Entry 1G72 (X-ray diffraction, 1.90 A resolution); this record covers chains A and B of the 4 polymer chains in the assembly.

[Chain A]
Molecule: Methanol dehydrogenase heavy subunit
Source organism: Methylophilus methylotrophus
Notes: EC 1.1.99.8
UniProtKB: P38539 (DHM1_METME); residues -1 to 571 here correspond to UniProt positions 1-573 (UniProt number = residue number + 2)
Sequence (573 residues; numbered -1 to 571; the number before each row is that of its first residue; numbers below 1 keep their minus sign (Met-1 is residue -1)):
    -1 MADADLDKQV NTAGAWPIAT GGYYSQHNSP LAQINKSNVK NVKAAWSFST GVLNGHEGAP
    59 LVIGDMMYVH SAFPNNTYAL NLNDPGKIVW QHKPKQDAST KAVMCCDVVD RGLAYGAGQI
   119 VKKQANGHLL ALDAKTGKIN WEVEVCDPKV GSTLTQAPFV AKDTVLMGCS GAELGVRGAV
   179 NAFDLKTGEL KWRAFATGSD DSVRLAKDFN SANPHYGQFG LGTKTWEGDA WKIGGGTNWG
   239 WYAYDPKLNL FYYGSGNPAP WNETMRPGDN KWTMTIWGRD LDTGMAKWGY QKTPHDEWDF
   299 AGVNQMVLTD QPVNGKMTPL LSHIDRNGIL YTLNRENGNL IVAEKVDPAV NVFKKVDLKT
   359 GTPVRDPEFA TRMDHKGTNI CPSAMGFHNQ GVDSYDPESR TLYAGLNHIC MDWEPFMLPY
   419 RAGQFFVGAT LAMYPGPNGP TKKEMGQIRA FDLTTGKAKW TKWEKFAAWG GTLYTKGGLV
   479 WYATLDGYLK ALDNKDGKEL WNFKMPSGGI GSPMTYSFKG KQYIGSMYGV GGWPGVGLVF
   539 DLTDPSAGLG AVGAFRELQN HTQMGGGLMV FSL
Disordered / not traced: -1 to 0
Disulfide bonds: Cys103-Cys104, Cys144-Cys167, Cys379-Cys408
Bound ions: Ca2+: Glu171, Asn255, Asp297 (together with pyrroloquinoline quinone)
Residues lining bound ligands: pyrroloquinoline quinone (PQQ): Glu55, Cys103, Cys104, Val107, Arg109, Thr153, Ser168, Gly169, Ala170, Glu171, Thr235, Trp237, Asn255, Asp297, Ala299, Arg324, Asn387, Gln388, Trp467, Gly530, Trp531, Pro532

[Chain B]
Molecule: Methanol dehydrogenase light subunit
Source organism: Methylophilus methylotrophus
Notes: EC 1.1.99.8
UniProtKB: P38540 (DHM2_METME); residues 1-69 here correspond to UniProt positions 23-91 (UniProt number = residue number + 22)
Sequence (69 residues; each row starts with the number of its first residue):
     1 YDGQNCKEPG NCWENKPGYP EKIAGSKYDP KHDPVELNKQ EESIKAMDAR NAKRIANAKS
    61 SGNFVFDVK
Disordered / not traced: 58-69
Disulfide bonds: Cys6-Cys12

[Interface between chain A and chain B]
Pairs across the interface (74; chain A residue first):
  Glu140(A) with Arg54(B)
  Val141(A) with Asn51(B)
  Glu142(A) with Met47(B); Arg50(B), salt bridge; Asn51(B); Arg54(B), salt bridge
  Val143(A) with Met47(B)
  Cys144(A) with Met47(B)
  Asp145(A) with Ser43(B), hydrogen bond
  Val148(A) with Ser43(B)
  Gly173(A) with Gln40(B), hydrogen bond (backbone-side chain)
  Val174(A) with Gln40(B)
  Arg175(A) with Gln40(B), hydrogen bond (backbone-side chain)
  Thr185(A) with Ile55(B)
  Arg191(A) with Ile44(B); Met47(B); Asp48(B), salt bridge
  Pro212(A) with Pro9(B)
  His213(A) with Gly10(B)
  Tyr214(A) with Gly10(B)
  Gly215(A) with Pro9(B); Gly10(B)
  Leu219(A) with Pro9(B); Gly10(B)
  Lys222(A) with Glu8(B), salt bridge
  Glu225(A) with Lys22(B); Ile23(B), hydrogen bond (side chain-backbone); Ala24(B), hydrogen bond (side chain-backbone)
  Lys230(A) with Asn38(B); Gln40(B), hydrogen bond (backbone-side chain)
  Ile231(A) with His32(B); Leu37(B), hydrophobic; Gln40(B)
  Glu261(A) with Lys16(B), salt bridge
  Thr262(A) with Ile23(B); Tyr28(B)
  Met263(A) with Ile23(B); Pro30(B), hydrophobic
  Pro265(A) with Trp13(B), hydrophobic; Ile23(B)
  Gly266(A) with Trp13(B)
  Asp267(A) with Gly10(B); Asn11(B); Cys12(B), hydrogen bond (side chain-backbone); Trp13(B), hydrogen bond (side chain-backbone)
  Lys269(A) with Gly10(B), hydrogen bond (side chain-backbone)
  His293(A) with Tyr1(B); Trp13(B)
  Glu295(A) with Tyr1(B); Lys16(B), salt bridge
  Thr358(A) with Gln4(B), hydrogen bond
  Thr360(A) with Gly3(B), hydrogen bond (side chain-backbone); Gln4(B), hydrogen bond
  Pro361(A) with Asp2(B); Gln4(B)
  Val362(A) with Asp2(B); Gln4(B)
  Arg363(A) with Tyr1(B), hydrogen bond; Asp2(B), hydrogen bond (backbone-backbone); Gly3(B)
  Ala368(A) with Lys16(B)
  Thr369(A) with Lys16(B)
  Arg370(A) with Lys16(B); Tyr19(B), hydrogen bond
  Met371(A) with Tyr19(B), hydrogen bond (backbone-side chain); Tyr28(B), hydrophobic
  Asp372(A) with Tyr28(B), hydrogen bond
  Met415(A) with Tyr28(B)
  Tyr418(A) with Glu36(B); Gln40(B)
  Arg419(A) with Glu36(B)
  Ala420(A) with Glu36(B), hydrogen bond (backbone-side chain); Lys39(B)
  Phe424(A) with His32(B)
Other interface residues (no listed pair), chain A (54 interface residues in all): Gly186, Glu187, Leu188, Phe193, Thr223, Asp227, Pro292, Asp355, Pro365
Other interface residues (no listed pair), chain B (34 interface residues in all): Glu21, Lys27, Asp29

[In short]
The interface between chain A and chain B involves 54 residues on one side and 34 on the other, with 18
hydrogen bonds and 6 salt bridges. Polar contacts include Glu142(A)-Arg50(B), Glu142(A)-Arg54(B) and
Arg191(A)-Asp48(B). Bound to chain A: pyrroloquinoline quinone.
Here chain A is Methanol dehydrogenase heavy subunit and chain B is Methanol dehydrogenase light subunit, both
from Methylophilus methylotrophus. Entry 1G72 (Catalytic mechanism of quinoprotein methanol dehydrogenase: A
theoretical and X-ray crystallographic investigation) was determined by X-ray diffraction.
